PDB entry 7KQV | X-ray diffraction, 3.18 A resolution | chains A and D

# Chain A (and D)
Name: Aldehyde dehydrogenase
From: Cladosporium herbarum
Notes: EC 1.2.1.3; chain D of this document is another copy of the same molecule, construct and numbering; everything in this record applies to it too
Reference sequence: P40108 (ALDH_DAVTA); numbering as in UniProt (aligned over 1-496)
Sequence (496 residues; row label = number of the first residue in the row):
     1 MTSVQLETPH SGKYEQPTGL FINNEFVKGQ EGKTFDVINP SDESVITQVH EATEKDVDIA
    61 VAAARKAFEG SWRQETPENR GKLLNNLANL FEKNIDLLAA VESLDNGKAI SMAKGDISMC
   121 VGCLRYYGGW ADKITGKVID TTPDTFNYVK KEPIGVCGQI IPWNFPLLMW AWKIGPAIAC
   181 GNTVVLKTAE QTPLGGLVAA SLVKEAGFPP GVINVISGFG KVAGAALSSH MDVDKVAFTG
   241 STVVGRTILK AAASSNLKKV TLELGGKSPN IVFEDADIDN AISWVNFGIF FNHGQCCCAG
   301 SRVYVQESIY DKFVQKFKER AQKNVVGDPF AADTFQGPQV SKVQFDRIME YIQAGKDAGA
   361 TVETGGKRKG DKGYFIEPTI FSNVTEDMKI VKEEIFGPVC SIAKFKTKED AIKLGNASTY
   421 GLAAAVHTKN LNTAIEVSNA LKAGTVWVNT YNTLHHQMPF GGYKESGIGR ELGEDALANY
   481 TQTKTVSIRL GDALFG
Unresolved in the structure: 1-10, 319-337, 363-374, 491-496 (chain D: 1-17, 323-327, 492-496)
Swiss-Prot annotation at these positions:
  - active site: E263, C296
Reported in the primary citation:
  - catalytic residues: C296 (by similarity / conservation)

# Chain A / chain D interface
Contacting residue pairs (101; chain A residue first):
  F68(A) - K442(D)
  K137(A) - E474(D)  salt bridge
  I139(A) - Q457(D)
  D140(A) - Q457(D)
  T141(A) - H455(D)
  T141(A) - Q457(D)
  N147(A) - M458(D)  hydrogen bond
  Y148(A) - I435(D)
  V149(A) - P459(D)
  K150(A) - N439(D)  hydrogen bond
  E152(A) - N439(D)
  E152(A) - Y463(D)  hydrogen bond
  T242(A) - L257(D)
  R246(A) - A253(D)
  R246(A) - S255(D)  hydrogen bond (side chain-backbone)
  R246(A) - L257(D)
  L249(A) - L249(D)
  L249(A) - A253(D)  hydrophobic
  K250(A) - A253(D)
  A253(A) - R246(D)  hydrogen bond (backbone-side chain)
  A253(A) - L249(D)  hydrophobic
  S254(A) - R246(D)
  S255(A) - R246(D)  hydrogen bond (backbone-side chain)
  N256(A) - R246(D)
  N256(A) - E465(D)
  L257(A) - T242(D)
  L257(A) - R246(D)
  L257(A) - L264(D)  hydrophobic
  L257(A) - I468(D)
  K259(A) - G469(D)
  W284(A) - R489(D)
  S438(A) - Y148(D)  hydrogen bond
  S438(A) - K484(D)  hydrogen bond (backbone-side chain)
  S438(A) - V486(D)
  N439(A) - Y148(D)
  N439(A) - K150(D)
  N439(A) - E152(D)
  N439(A) - K484(D)  hydrogen bond (backbone-side chain)
  L441(A) - K484(D)  hydrogen bond (backbone-side chain)
  A443(A) - K484(D)
  G444(A) - T483(D)
  G444(A) - K484(D)
  G444(A) - T485(D)  hydrogen bond (backbone-backbone)
  T445(A) - T485(D)
  V446(A) - K484(D)
  V446(A) - T485(D)  hydrogen bond (backbone-backbone)
  V446(A) - V486(D)
  V446(A) - S487(D)  hydrogen bond (backbone-backbone)
  W447(A) - S487(D)
  V448(A) - S487(D)  hydrogen bond (backbone-backbone)
  V448(A) - I488(D)
  V448(A) - R489(D)  hydrogen bond (backbone-backbone)
  N449(A) - R489(D)
  N449(A) - L490(D)
  T450(A) - R489(D)
  T453(A) - R489(D)
  H455(A) - T141(D)  hydrogen bond
  H455(A) - T142(D)  hydrogen bond
  Q457(A) - I139(D)
  Q457(A) - D140(D)
  Q457(A) - T141(D)
  Q457(A) - T142(D)
  M458(A) - I139(D)  hydrophobic
  M458(A) - N147(D)
  P459(A) - I139(D)
  P459(A) - T485(D)  hydrogen bond (backbone-side chain)
  Y463(A) - K259(D)
  Y463(A) - Q482(D)
  E465(A) - N256(D)
  E465(A) - L257(D)
  G467(A) - K259(D)
  R470(A) - Q482(D)
  R470(A) - T483(D)  hydrogen bond (side chain-backbone)
  E474(A) - K137(D)
  D475(A) - T483(D)
  Q482(A) - Y463(D)  hydrogen bond
  T483(A) - G444(D)
  T483(A) - Y463(D)
  T483(A) - R470(D)  hydrogen bond (backbone-side chain)
  T483(A) - D475(D)
  K484(A) - S438(D)
  K484(A) - N439(D)  hydrogen bond (side chain-backbone)
  K484(A) - L441(D)  hydrogen bond (side chain-backbone)
  K484(A) - A443(D)
  K484(A) - G444(D)
  K484(A) - V446(D)
  K484(A) - Y463(D)  hydrogen bond
  T485(A) - G444(D)  hydrogen bond (backbone-backbone)
  T485(A) - T445(D)
  T485(A) - V446(D)  hydrogen bond (backbone-backbone)
  T485(A) - M458(D)
  T485(A) - P459(D)  hydrogen bond (side chain-backbone)
  V486(A) - V446(D)
  S487(A) - V446(D)  hydrogen bond (backbone-backbone)
  S487(A) - W447(D)
  S487(A) - V448(D)  hydrogen bond (backbone-backbone)
  S487(A) - M458(D)  hydrogen bond
  I488(A) - V448(D)
  R489(A) - V448(D)
  R489(A) - N449(D)
  R489(A) - T450(D)
Interface residues without a listed pair, chain A (57 interface residues in all): D234, K258, L262, L264, I435, I468
Interface residues without a listed pair, chain D (57 interface residues in all): P143, V149, K250, K258, K464, G467

# Overview
The chain A/chain D interface involves 57 residues from each chain; the contacts include 30 hydrogen bonds and
1 salt bridge. Polar contacts include K137(A)-E474(D), N147(A)-M458(D) and K150(A)-N439(D). Curated annotation
(UniProt) lists active-site residues E263(A) and C296(A) on chain A. The paper reports the catalytic residue
C296(A).
Chain A and chain D are both Aldehyde dehydrogenase (Cladosporium herbarum); the structure, Crystal Structure
of aldehyde dehydrogenase (ChALDH) from Cladosporium herbarum, was determined by X-ray diffraction, deposited
together with 7KRG.
